Entry 5FNV (X-ray diffraction, 2.61 A resolution); this record covers chains A and F of the 6 polymer chains in the assembly.

[Chain A]
Protein: Tubulin alpha-1B chain
Source organism: Gallus gallus
Reference sequence: Q2XVP4 (TBA1B_PIG); numbering as in UniProt (aligned over 1-451)
Amino-acid sequence (451 residues; numbered 1 to 451; the number before each row is that of its first residue):
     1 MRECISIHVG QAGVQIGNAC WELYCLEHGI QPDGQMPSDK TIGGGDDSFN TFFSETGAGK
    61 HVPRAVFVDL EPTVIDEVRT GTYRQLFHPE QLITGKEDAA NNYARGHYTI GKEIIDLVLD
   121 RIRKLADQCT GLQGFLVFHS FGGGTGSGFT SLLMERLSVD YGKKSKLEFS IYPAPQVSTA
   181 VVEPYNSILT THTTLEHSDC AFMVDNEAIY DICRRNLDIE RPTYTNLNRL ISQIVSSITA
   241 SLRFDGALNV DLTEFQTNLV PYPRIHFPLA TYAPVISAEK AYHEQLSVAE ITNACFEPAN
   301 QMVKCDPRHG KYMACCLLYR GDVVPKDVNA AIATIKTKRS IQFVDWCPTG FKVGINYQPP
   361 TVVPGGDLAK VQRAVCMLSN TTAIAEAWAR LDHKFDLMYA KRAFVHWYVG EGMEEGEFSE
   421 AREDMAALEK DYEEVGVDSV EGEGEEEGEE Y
Not modelled in the structure: 248-255, 438-451
UniProt features mapped onto this chain:
  - motif: Met1 to Cys4 (MREC motif)
  - active site: Glu254
  - binding site (GTP): Gly10, Gln11, Ala12, Gln15, Glu71, Ala99, Ser140, Gly143, Gly144, Thr145, Gly146, Thr179, Glu183, Asn206, Tyr224, Asn228, Leu252
  - binding site (Mg(2+)): Glu71
  - site: Tyr451 (Involved in polymerization)
  - modified residue: Lys40 (N6,N6,N6-trimethyllysine), Ser48 (Phosphoserine), Ser232 (Phosphoserine), Tyr282 (3'-nitrotyrosine), Arg339 (Omega-N-methylarginine), Ser439 (Phosphoserine), Glu443 (5-glutamyl polyglutamate), Glu445 (5-glutamyl polyglutamate), Tyr451 (3'-nitrotyrosine)
  - cross-link (Glycyl lysine isopeptide (Lys-Gly)): Lys326 (interchain with G-Cter in ubiquitin), Lys370 (interchain with G-Cter in ubiquitin)
From the paper describing this entry:
  - binding site for pironetin: Cys4, Gly134, Leu167, Leu242, Phe255, Cys316, Leu378
  - catalytic residues: Glu254 (citing earlier work)

[Chain F]
Protein: Tubulin tyrosine ligase
Source organism: Sus scrofa
Reference sequence: E1BQ43 (E1BQ43_CHICK); residues 1-378 here = UniProt positions 1-378
Amino-acid sequence (384 residues; each row starts with the number of its first residue):
     1 MYTFVVRDEN SSVYAEVSRL LLATGQWKRL RKDNPRFNLM LGERNRLPFG RLGHEPGLVQ
    61 LVNYYRGADK LCRKASLVKL IKTSPELSES CTWFPESYVI YPTNLKTPVA PAQNGIRHLI
   121 NNTRTDEREV FLAAYNRRRE GREGNVWIAK SSAGAKGEGI LISSEASELL DFIDEQGQVH
   181 VIQKYLEKPL LLEPGHRKFD IRSWVLVDHL YNIYLYREGV LRTSSEPYNS ANFQDKTCHL
   241 TNHCIQKEYS KNYGRYEEGN EMFFEEFNQY LMDALNTTLE NSILLQIKHI IRSCLMCIEP
   301 AISTKHLHYQ SFQLFGFDFM VDEELKVWLI EVNGAPACAQ KLYAELCQGI VDVAISSVFP
   361 LADTGQKTSQ PTSIFIKLHH HHHH
Not modelled in the structure: 104-143, 151-158, 167-179, 248-251, 362-372
Sequence notes: expression tag (379-384)

[How chain A and chain F interact]
Contacting residue pairs (22; chain A residue first):
  Gln176(A) with Pro56(F)
  Glu207(A) with His54(F), salt bridge
  Glu297(A) with His306(F), salt bridge
  Lys304(A) with His54(F)
  Asp306(A) with Arg66(F); Leu307(F)
  Arg308(A) with Pro300(F), hydrogen bond (side chain-backbone); Ala301(F), hydrogen bond (side chain-backbone); Ile302(F); Ser303(F), hydrogen bond (side chain-backbone); Leu307(F)
  His309(A) with Arg66(F), hydrogen bond (side chain-backbone); Gly67(F); Ala301(F), hydrogen bond (side chain-backbone)
  Ser340(A) with Ala301(F)
  Glu386(A) with Gly50(F); Arg66(F), salt bridge
  Arg390(A) with Gly50(F); Arg51(F); His54(F), hydrogen bond
  His393(A) with Arg51(F), hydrogen bond
  Glu433(A) with Arg46(F), salt bridge
Other interface residues (no listed pair), chain A (17 interface residues in all): Pro298, Ala299, Cys305, Lys338, Ala389
Other interface residues (no listed pair), chain F (16 interface residues in all): Gly53, Glu299, His308

[Overview]
17 residues of chain A face 16 of chain F across their interface; the contacts include 7 hydrogen bonds and 4
salt bridges. Polar pairs include Glu207(A)-His54(F), Glu297(A)-His306(F) and Glu386(A)-Arg66(F). From the
paper: the catalytic residue Glu254(A); a binding site for pironetin at Cys4(A), Gly134(A) and Leu167(A) among
others.
Chain A is Tubulin alpha-1B chain (Gallus gallus) and chain F is Tubulin tyrosine ligase (Sus scrofa); the
structure, a new complex structure of tubulin with an alpha-beta unsaturated lactone, was determined by X-ray
diffraction, deposited together with 5JQG.
